Entry 5O6A (electron microscopy, 3.90 A resolution); this record covers chains D and E of the 6 polymer chains in the assembly.

== Chain D (and E) ==
Molecule: Small envelope protein M
From: Tick-borne encephalitis virus (strain Hypr)
Notes: EC 3.4.21.91, 3.6.1.15, 3.6.4.13, 2.1.1.56, 2.1.1.57, 2.7.7.48; chain E of this document is another copy of the same molecule, construct and numbering; everything in this record applies to it too
UniProt: Q01299 (POLG_TBEVH); residues 1-75 here correspond to UniProt positions 206-280 (UniProt number = residue number + 205)
Amino-acid sequence (75 residues; each row starts with the number of its first residue):
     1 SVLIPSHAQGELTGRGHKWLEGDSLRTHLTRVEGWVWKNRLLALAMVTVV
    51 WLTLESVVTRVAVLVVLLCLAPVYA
Unresolved in the structure: 1, 73-75
Curated features (UniProtKB/Swiss-Prot):
  - site: Ala75 (Cleavage)

== Chain D / chain E interface ==
Contacting residue pairs (9):
  Leu3(D) - Arg31(E)
  Gln9(D) - Trp35(E)
  Arg31(D) - Leu3(E)
  Val66(D) - Val66(E)  hydrophobic
  Val66(D) - Leu70(E)  hydrophobic
  Cys69(D) - Leu70(E)  hydrophobic
  Leu70(D) - Val66(E)  hydrophobic
  Leu70(D) - Cys69(E)  hydrophobic
  Leu70(D) - Leu70(E)  hydrophobic
Other interface residues (no listed pair), chain D (9 interface residues in all): Pro5, His28, Trp35
Other interface residues (no listed pair), chain E (10 interface residues in all): Gln9, Thr27, Lys38, Pro72

== Overview ==
9 residues of chain D face 10 of chain E across their interface.
Chain D and chain E are both Small envelope protein M (Tick-borne encephalitis virus (strain Hypr)); the
structure, The cryo-EM structure of Tick-borne encephalitis virus mature particle, was determined by electron
microscopy, deposited together with 5O6V.
